PDB entry 8J6S | electron microscopy, 3.80 A resolution | chains E and I of the 12 polymer chains in the assembly

Chain E:
Name: Histone H3.1
Source organism: Homo sapiens
Reference sequence: P68431 (H31_HUMAN); residues 0-135 here correspond to UniProt positions 1-136 (UniProt number = residue number + 1)
Sequence (136 residues; each row starts with the number of its first residue; numbering starts at 0):
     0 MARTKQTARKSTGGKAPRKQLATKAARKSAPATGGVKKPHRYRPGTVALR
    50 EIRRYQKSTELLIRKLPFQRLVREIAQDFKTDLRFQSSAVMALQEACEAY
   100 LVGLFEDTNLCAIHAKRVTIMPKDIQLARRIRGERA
Disordered / not traced: 0-44, 135
Swiss-Prot annotation at these positions:
  - modified residue: Arg2 (Asymmetric dimethylarginine), Thr3 (Phosphothreonine), Lys4 (Allysine), Gln5 (5-glutamyl dopamine), Thr6 (Phosphothreonine), Arg8 (Citrulline), Lys9 (N6,N6,N6-trimethyllysine), Ser10 (ADP-ribosylserine), Thr11 (Phosphothreonine), Lys14 (N6-(2-hydroxyisobutyryl)lysine), Arg17 (Asymmetric dimethylarginine), Lys18 (N6-(2-hydroxyisobutyryl)lysine), Lys23 (N6-(2-hydroxyisobutyryl)lysine), Arg26 (Citrulline), Lys27 (N6,N6,N6-trimethyllysine), Ser28 (ADP-ribosylserine), Lys36 (N6,N6,N6-trimethyllysine), Lys37 (N6-methyllysine), Tyr41 (Phosphotyrosine), Lys56 (N6,N6,N6-trimethyllysine) and 8 more in UniProt
  - lipidation: Lys18 (N6-decanoyllysine)

Chain I:
Molecule: Widom 601 DNA
Sequence (147 nucleotides; row label = number of the first residue in the row):
     1 CTGGAGAATCCCGGTGCCGAGGCCGCTCAATTGGTCGTAGACAGCTCTAG
    51 CACCGCTTAAACGCACGTACGCGCTGTCCCCCGCGTTTTAACCGCCAAGG
   101 GGATTACTCCCTAGTCTCCAGGCACGTGTCACATATATACATCCTGT
Disordered / not traced: 1-22, 122-147

Chain E / chain I interface:
Pairs across the interface - 9 pairs, chain E then chain I:
  Val46(E) - DT57(I)  phosphate contact
  Arg63(E) - DA65(I)  phosphate contact
  Arg63(E) - DC66(I)  salt bridge to the phosphate
  Lys64(E) - DC66(I)  hydrogen bond to the phosphate
  Leu65(E) - DA65(I)  sugar contact
  Leu65(E) - DC66(I)  phosphate contact
  Pro66(E) - DA65(I)  phosphate contact
  Arg69(E) - DA65(I)  salt bridge to the phosphate
  Arg83(E) - DT75(I)  salt bridge to the phosphate

Summary:
7 residues of chain E and 4 residues of chain I are in contact, with 1 hydrogen bond and 3 salt bridges. Among
the polar pairs are Lys64(E)-DC66(I), Arg63(E)-DC66(I) and Arg69(E)-DA65(I).
Chain E is Histone H3.1 (Homo sapiens) and chain I is Widom 601 DNA; the structure, Cryo-EM structure of the
single CAF-1 bound right-handed Di-tetrasome, was determined by electron microscopy together with 7Y5K, 7Y5L,
7Y5O, 7Y5U, 7Y5V, 7Y5W and 4 further entries from the same study.
